8Z99 - chains D and M of the 15 polymer chains in the assembly; structure by electron microscopy, 3.20 A resolution.

# Chain D
Molecule: a protein
Sequence (200 residues; numbered 1 to 200; the number before each row is that of its first residue):
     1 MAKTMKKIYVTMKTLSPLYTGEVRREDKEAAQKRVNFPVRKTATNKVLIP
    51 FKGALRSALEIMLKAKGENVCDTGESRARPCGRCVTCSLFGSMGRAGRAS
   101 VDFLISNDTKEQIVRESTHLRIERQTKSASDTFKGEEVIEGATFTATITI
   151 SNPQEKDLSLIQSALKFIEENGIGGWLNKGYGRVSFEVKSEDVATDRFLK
Disordered / not traced: 1
Ion coordination: Zn2+: Cys71, Cys81, Cys84, Cys87

# Chain M
Molecule: 60-nt RNA strand
Sequence (60 nucleotides; row label = number of the first residue in the row; note: 1 number in that range is skipped by the numbering (no residue carries it; nothing is unmodelled there); numbers below 1 keep their minus sign (G-10 is residue -10)):
   -10 GGUUAAAACU
     1 CUUCUCAUGCUGGAUUCGAAAUUAGGUGCGCUUCGCGUUUAAGUCCCAUA
Disordered / not traced: -10, 46-50

# Chain D / chain M interface
Residue-residue contacts - 51 pairs, chain D then chain M:
  Tyr19(D) - A19(M)  phosphate contact
  Thr20(D) - A19(M)  phosphate contact
  Gly21(D) - G18(M)  sugar contact
  Gly21(D) - A19(M)  hydrogen bond to the phosphate
  Glu22(D) - G18(M)  base contact
  Val23(D) - G18(M)  sugar contact
  Phe37(D) - A21(M)  base contact
  Phe37(D) - U22(M)  base contact
  Arg40(D) - G18(M)  salt bridge to the phosphate
  Pro50(D) - C17(M)  phosphate contact
  Pro50(D) - G18(M)  phosphate contact
  Lys52(D) - U15(M)  salt bridge to the phosphate
  Lys52(D) - U16(M)  salt bridge to the phosphate
  Gly53(D) - C17(M)  base contact
  Ala54(D) - C17(M)  base contact
  Arg56(D) - U15(M)  hydrogen bond to the phosphate
  Arg56(D) - U16(M)  salt bridge to the phosphate
  Ser57(D) - C17(M)  hydrogen bond to the base
  Pro80(D) - U15(M)  sugar contact
  Phe90(D) - U15(M)  phosphate contact
  Gly91(D) - U15(M)  sugar contact
  Ser92(D) - A14(M)  hydrogen bond to the sugar
  Ser92(D) - U15(M)  sugar contact
  Met93(D) - A14(M)  hydrogen bond to the sugar
  Met93(D) - U15(M)  base contact
  Arg95(D) - A14(M)  hydrogen bond to the sugar
  Ala96(D) - A14(M)  phosphate contact
  Gly97(D) - U15(M)  hydrogen bond to the phosphate
  Thr118(D) - A24(M)  base contact
  His119(D) - A24(M)  phosphate contact
  Leu120(D) - U22(M)  hydrogen bond to the sugar
  Leu120(D) - U23(M)  sugar contact
  Leu120(D) - A24(M)  hydrogen bond to the phosphate
  Leu120(D) - G25(M)  sugar contact
  Arg121(D) - U22(M)  hydrogen bond to the sugar
  Arg121(D) - U23(M)  phosphate contact
  Ile122(D) - U23(M)  hydrogen bond to the phosphate
  Ile122(D) - G25(M)  sugar contact
  Arg124(D) - U23(M)  salt bridge to the phosphate
  Lys127(D) - G25(M)  hydrogen bond to the sugar
  Lys127(D) - G26(M)  sugar contact
  Ser128(D) - G25(M)  sugar contact
  Ala129(D) - G25(M)  base contact
  Asp131(D) - U22(M)  base contact
  Phe133(D) - U22(M)  base contact
  Gly175(D) - A19(M)  hydrogen bond to the phosphate
  Gly175(D) - A20(M)  phosphate contact
  Trp176(D) - A20(M)  phosphate contact
  Leu177(D) - A20(M)  phosphate contact
  Asn178(D) - A21(M)  phosphate contact
  Lys179(D) - U22(M)  phosphate contact
Also at the interface, not in a pair above, chain D (42 interface residues in all): Lys28, Thr73, Gly94, Ile173, Gly174

# In short
The interface between chain D and chain M involves 42 residues on one side and 13 on the other, with 13
hydrogen bonds and 5 salt bridges. Among the polar pairs are Ser57(D)-C17(M), Ser92(D)-A14(M) and
Met93(D)-A14(M). Cys71(D), Cys81(D), Cys84(D) and Cys87(D) coordinate Zn2+.
Here chain D is a protein and chain M is a 60-nt RNA strand. Entry 8Z99 (Cryo-EM structure of NTR-bound type
VII CRISPR-Cas complex at substrate-engaged state +I) was determined by electron microscopy, deposited
together with 8YHD, 8YHE, 8Z4J, 8Z4L, 8Z9C and 8Z9E.
